7XYF - chains H and J of the 11 polymer chains in the assembly; structure by electron microscopy, 3.80 A resolution.

Chain H:
Protein: Histone H2B
Organism: Drosophila melanogaster
UniProtKB: P02283 (H2B_DROME); residues 28-122 here correspond to UniProt positions 29-123 (UniProt number = residue number + 1)
Chain sequence (95 residues; numbered 28 to 122; the number before each row is that of its first residue):
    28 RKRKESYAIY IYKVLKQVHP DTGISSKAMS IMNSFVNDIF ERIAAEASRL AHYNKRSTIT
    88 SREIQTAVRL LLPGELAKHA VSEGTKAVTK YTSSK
Not modelled in the structure: 28, 122
UniProt features mapped onto this chain:
  - modified residue (N6-succinyllysine): Lys43, Lys113, Lys117
  - glycosylation: Ser109 (O-linked (GlcNAc) serine)
  - cross-link: Lys117 (Glycyl lysine isopeptide (Lys-Gly) (interchain with G-Cter in ubiquitin))

Chain J:
Molecule: 146-nt DNA strand
Sequence (146 nucleotides; each row starts with the number of its first residue):
     1 ACAGGATGTA TATATCTGAC ACGTGCCTGG AGACTAGGGA GTAATCCCCT TGGCGGTTAA
    61 AACGCGGGGG ACAGCGCGTA CGTGCGTTTA AGCGGTGCTA GAGCTGTCTA CGACCAATTG
   121 AGCGGCCTCG GCACCGGGAT TCTCCA

Interface between chain H and chain J:
Contacting residue pairs (15):
  Lys29(H) - DC104(J)  hydrogen bond to the phosphate
  Arg30(H) - DT28(J)  sugar contact
  Tyr39(H) - DA21(J)  hydrogen bond to the phosphate
  Gly50(H) - DA21(J)  phosphate contact
  Ile51(H) - DC20(J)  sugar contact
  Ile51(H) - DA21(J)  phosphate contact
  Ser52(H) - DC20(J)  hydrogen bond to the phosphate
  Ser53(H) - DC20(J)  hydrogen bond to the phosphate
  Lys82(H) - DA40(J)  phosphate contact
  Arg83(H) - DA40(J)  phosphate contact
  Arg83(H) - DG41(J)  salt bridge to the phosphate
  Ser84(H) - DG39(J)  phosphate contact
  Ser84(H) - DA40(J)  hydrogen bond to the phosphate
  Thr85(H) - DG39(J)  phosphate contact
  Thr85(H) - DA40(J)  hydrogen bond to the phosphate
Also at the interface, not in a pair above, chain H (12 interface residues in all): Lys54
Also at the interface, not in a pair above, chain J (8 interface residues in all): DC22

Summary:
Chain H and chain J form an interface of 12 and 8 residues respectively, with 6 hydrogen bonds and 1 salt
bridge. Polar contacts include Lys29(H)-DC104(J), Tyr39(H)-DA21(J) and Ser52(H)-DC20(J).
Chain H is Histone H2B (Drosophila melanogaster) and chain J is a 146-nt DNA strand; the structure, Cryo-EM
structure of Fft3-nucleosome complex with Fft3 bound to SHL+2 position of the nucleosome, was determined by
electron microscopy.
